PDB entry 2Z1O | X-ray diffraction, 1.75 A resolution | chain A

[Chain A]
Name: Fluorescent protein Dronpa
Organism: Echinophyllia sp. SC22
UniProt: Q5TLG6 (Q5TLG6_9CNID); numbering as in UniProt; present here: 1-61, 65-224
Sequence (225 residues; numbered -2 to 224; 2 numbers in that range are skipped by the numbering (no residue carries them; nothing is unmodelled there); the number before each row is that of its first residue; numbers below 1 keep their minus sign (Gly-2 is residue -2)):
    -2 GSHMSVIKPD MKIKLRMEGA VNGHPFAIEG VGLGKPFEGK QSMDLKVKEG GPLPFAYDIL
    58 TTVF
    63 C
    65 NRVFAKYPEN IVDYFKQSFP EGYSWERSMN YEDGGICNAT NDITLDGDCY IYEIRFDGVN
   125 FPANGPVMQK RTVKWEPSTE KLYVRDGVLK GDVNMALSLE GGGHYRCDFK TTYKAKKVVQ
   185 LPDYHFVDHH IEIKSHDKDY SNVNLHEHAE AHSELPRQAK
Unresolved in the structure: -2 to 1, 218-224
Covalent attachments: covalent link Phe61-Cys63; covalent link Cys63-Asn65
Modified residues: Cys63 ([(4Z)-2-[(1R)-1-amino-2-mercaptoethyl]-4-(4-hydroxybenzylidene)-5-oxo-4,5-dihydro-1H-imidazol-1-yl]acetic acid; GYC)
Differences from the reference sequence: expression tag (-2 to 0)
Reported in the primary citation:
  - conformationally variable residues (order/disorder transition): His193, His194, His212 (proposed by the authors, not directly observed)
  - contacts within the chain: His194-Ile195

[In short]
From the paper: conformational variability at His193, His194 and His212; contacts within the chain involving
Ile195 and His194.
Chain A is Fluorescent protein Dronpa (Echinophyllia sp. SC22); the structure, Crystal structure of a
photoswitchable GFP-like protein Dronpa in the bright-state, was determined by X-ray diffraction together with
2Z6X, 2Z6Y and 2Z6Z from the same study.
